Entry 8ASW (electron microscopy, 3.96 A resolution); this record covers chains A and B of the 5 polymer chains in the assembly.

[Chain A]
Molecule: Elongator complex protein 1
Source organism: Saccharomyces cerevisiae
Reference sequence: Q06706 (ELP1_YEAST); residue numbers follow UniProt; this construct covers 1-1349
Sequence (1349 residues; row label = number of the first residue in the row):
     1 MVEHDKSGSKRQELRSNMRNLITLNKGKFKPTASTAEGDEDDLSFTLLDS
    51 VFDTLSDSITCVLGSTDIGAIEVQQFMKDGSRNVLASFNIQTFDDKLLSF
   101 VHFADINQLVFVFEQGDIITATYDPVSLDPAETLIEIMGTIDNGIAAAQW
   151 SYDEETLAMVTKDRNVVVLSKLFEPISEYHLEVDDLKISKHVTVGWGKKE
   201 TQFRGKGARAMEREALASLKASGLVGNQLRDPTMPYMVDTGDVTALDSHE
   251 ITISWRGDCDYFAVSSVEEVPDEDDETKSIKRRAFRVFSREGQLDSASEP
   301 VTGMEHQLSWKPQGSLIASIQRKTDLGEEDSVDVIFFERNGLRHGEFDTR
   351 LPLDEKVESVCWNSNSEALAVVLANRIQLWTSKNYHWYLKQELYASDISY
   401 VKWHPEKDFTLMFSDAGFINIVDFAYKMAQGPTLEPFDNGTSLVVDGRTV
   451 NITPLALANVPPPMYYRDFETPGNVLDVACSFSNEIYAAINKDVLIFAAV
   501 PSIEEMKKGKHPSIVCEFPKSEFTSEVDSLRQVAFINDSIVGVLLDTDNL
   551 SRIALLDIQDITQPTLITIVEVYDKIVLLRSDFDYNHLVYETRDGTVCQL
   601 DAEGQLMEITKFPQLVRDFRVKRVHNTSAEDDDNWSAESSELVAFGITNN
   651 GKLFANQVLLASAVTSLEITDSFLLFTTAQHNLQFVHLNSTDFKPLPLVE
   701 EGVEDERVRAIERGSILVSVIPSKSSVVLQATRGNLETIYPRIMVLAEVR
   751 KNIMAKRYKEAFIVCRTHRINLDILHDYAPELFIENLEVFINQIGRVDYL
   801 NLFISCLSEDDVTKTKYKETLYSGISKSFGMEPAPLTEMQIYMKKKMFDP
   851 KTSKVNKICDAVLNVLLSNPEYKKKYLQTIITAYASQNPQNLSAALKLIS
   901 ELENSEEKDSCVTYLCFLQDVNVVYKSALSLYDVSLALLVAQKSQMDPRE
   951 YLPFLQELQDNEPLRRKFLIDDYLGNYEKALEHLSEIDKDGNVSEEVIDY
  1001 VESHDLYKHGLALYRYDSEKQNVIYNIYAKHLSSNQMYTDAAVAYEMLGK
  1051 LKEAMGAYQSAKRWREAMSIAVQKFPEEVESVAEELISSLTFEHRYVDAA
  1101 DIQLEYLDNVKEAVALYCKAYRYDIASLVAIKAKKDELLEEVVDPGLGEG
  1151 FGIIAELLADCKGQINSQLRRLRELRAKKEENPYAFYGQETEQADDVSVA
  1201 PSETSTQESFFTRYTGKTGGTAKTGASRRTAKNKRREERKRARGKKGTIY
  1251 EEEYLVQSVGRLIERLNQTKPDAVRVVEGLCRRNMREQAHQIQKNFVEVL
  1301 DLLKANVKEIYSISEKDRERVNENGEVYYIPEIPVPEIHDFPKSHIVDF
Unresolved in the structure: 1-17, 193-230, 1311-1349
Curated features (UniProtKB/Swiss-Prot):
  - region: R1228 to K1246 (Required for binding to tRNA)
  - modified residue (Phosphoserine): S529, S539, S551, S636, S828, S1198, S1202, S1205, S1209
  - mutagenesis: S529 (S529A: Does not affect elongator complex activity), S539 (S539A: Does not affect elongator complex activity), S551 (S551A: Does not affect elongator complex activity), S636 (S636A: Does not affect elongator complex activity), S828 (S828A: Does not affect elongator complex activity), R1063 (R1063A: Disrupts dimer formation and elongator complex formation but does not affect binding to tRNA; when associated with A-1282 and A-1286), S1198 (S1198A: Does not affect elongator complex activity. Loss of elongator complex activity, reduced levels of mcm5U and ncm5U on tRNA and reduced interaction with HRR25 but no effect on elongator complex ...), S1202 (S1202A: Does not affect elongator complex activity. Loss of elongator complex activity, reduced levels of mcm5U and ncm5U on tRNA and reduced interaction with HRR25 but no effect on elongator complex ...), S1205 (S1205A: Does not affect elongator complex activity), S1209 (S1209A: Loss of phosphorylation at this site. Loss of elongator complex activity. Almost complete loss of mcm5U and ncm5U on tRNA. Does not affect elongator complex assembly ...), R1228 to K1245 (Loss of elongator complex activity. Abolishes binding to tRNA. Does not disrupt elongator complex assembly but decreases association of ELP1 with ELP5 and KTI12 ...), R1228 to R1235 (Some loss of elongator complex activity), 3 further mutagenesis entries in UniProt
What the authors report for this chain:
  - mutagenesis - D1160A/Q1164A/R1171A, Y1254A/R1261A/R1265A: abolished catalytic activity

[Chain B]
Molecule: Elongator complex protein 2
Source organism: Saccharomyces cerevisiae
Reference sequence: P42935 (ELP2_YEAST); residues 1-788 here = UniProt positions 1-788
Sequence (788 residues; each row starts with the number of its first residue):
     1 MVECITPEAIFIGANKQTQVSDIHKVKKIVAFGAGKTIALWDPIEPNNKG
    51 VYATLKGHEAEVTCVRFVPDSDFMVSASEDHHVKIWKFTDYSHLQCIQTI
   101 QHYSKTIVALSALPSLISVGCADGTISIWRQNIQNDEFGLAHEFTIKKGF
   151 FYPLCLSLSKVEEKKYLLAIGGTNVNVFIASFILSDSGIEKCRVVAELEG
   201 HEDWVKSLAFRHQETPGDYLLCSGSQDRYIRLWRIRINDLIDDSEEDSKK
   251 LTLLSNKQYKFQIDDELRVGINFEALIMGHDDWISSLQWHESRLQLLAAT
   301 ADTSLMVWEPDETSGIWVCSLRLGEMSSKGASTATGSSGGFWSCLWFTHE
   351 RMDFFLTNGKTGSWRMWATKDNIICDQRLGISGATKDVTDIAWSPSGEYL
   401 LATSLDQTTRLFAPWIYDASGRKREIATWHEFSRPQIHGYDMICVETVTD
   451 TRFVSGGDEKILRSFDLPKGVAGMLQKFVGIQFEEKSEMPDSATVPVLGL
   501 SNKAGEDDANEDDEEEEGGNKETPDITDPLSLLECPPMEDQLQRHLLWPE
   551 VEKLYGHGFEITCLDISPDQKLIASACRSNNVQNAVIRIFSTENWLEIKP
   601 ALPFHSLTITRLKFSKDGKFLLSVCRDRKWALWERNMEDNTFELRFKNEK
   651 PHTRIIWDADWAPLEFGNVFVTASRDKTVKVWRHQKEPADDYVLEASIKH
   701 TKAVTAISIHDSMIREKILISVGLENGEIYLYSYTLGKFELITQLNEDIT
   751 PADKITRLRWSHLKRNGKLFLGVGSSDLSTRIYSLAYE
Unresolved in the structure: 1-2, 511-524
Curated features (UniProtKB/Swiss-Prot):
  - modified residue: S492 (Phosphoserine)
  - mutagenesis: M1 to A14 (Abolishes interaction with ELP1/IKI3 and ELP3), R626 (R626A: Dramatically reduced interaction with microtubules but no effect on interaction with ELP1/IKI3 or ELP3; when associated with A-628, A-654 and A-675), R628 (R628A: Dramatically reduced interaction with microtubules but no effect on interaction with ELP1/IKI3 or ELP3; when associated with A-626, A-654 and A-675), R654 (R654A: Dramatically reduced interaction with microtubules but no effect on interaction with ELP1/IKI3 or ELP3; when associated with A-626, A-628 and A-675), R675 (Dramatically reduced interaction with microtubules but no effect on interaction with ELP1/IKI3 or ELP3; when associated with A-626, A-628 and A-654)

[Interface between chain A and chain B]
Pairs across the interface (13; chain A residue first):
  V934(A) - L251(B)  hydrophobic
  L938(A) - T252(B)
  L938(A) - L253(B)  hydrophobic
  Q942(A) - L253(B)
  Q942(A) - L254(B)  hydrogen bond (side chain-backbone)
  Q942(A) - S255(B)
  P948(A) - L253(B)  hydrophobic
  L952(A) - L251(B)
  L955(A) - L251(B)
  Q956(A) - K249(B)
  Q956(A) - K250(B)
  Q956(A) - L251(B)
  Q959(A) - L251(B)
Interface residues without a listed pair, chain A (9 interface residues in all): Y951

[Summary]
9 residues of chain A face 7 of chain B across their interface; the contacts include 1 hydrogen bond. The
hydrogen-bonded pair is Q942(A)-L254(B). From UniProt: 26 mutagenesis sites on chain A; 4 mutagenesis sites on
chain B. The paper reports that D1160A/Q1164A/R1171A and Y1254A/R1261A/R1265A of chain A abolish catalytic
activity.
Chain A is Elongator complex protein 1 and chain B is Elongator complex protein 2, both from Saccharomyces
cerevisiae; the structure, Cryo-EM structure of yeast Elp123 in complex with alanine tRNA, was determined by
electron microscopy (same publication as 8ASV, 8AT6 and 8AVG).
